PDB entry 6PEQ | electron microscopy, 2.97 A resolution | chains A and D of the 8 polymer chains in the assembly

# Chain A (and D)
Molecule: Glutamate receptor 2
Source organism: Rattus norvegicus
Notes: chain D of this document is another copy of the same molecule, construct and numbering; everything in this record applies to it too
UniProt: P19491 (GRIA2_RAT); residues -20 to 847 here correspond to UniProt positions 1-868 (UniProt number = residue number + 21)
Sequence (889 residues; numbered -20 to 868; the number before each row is that of its first residue; numbers below 1 keep their minus sign (Met-20 is residue -20)):
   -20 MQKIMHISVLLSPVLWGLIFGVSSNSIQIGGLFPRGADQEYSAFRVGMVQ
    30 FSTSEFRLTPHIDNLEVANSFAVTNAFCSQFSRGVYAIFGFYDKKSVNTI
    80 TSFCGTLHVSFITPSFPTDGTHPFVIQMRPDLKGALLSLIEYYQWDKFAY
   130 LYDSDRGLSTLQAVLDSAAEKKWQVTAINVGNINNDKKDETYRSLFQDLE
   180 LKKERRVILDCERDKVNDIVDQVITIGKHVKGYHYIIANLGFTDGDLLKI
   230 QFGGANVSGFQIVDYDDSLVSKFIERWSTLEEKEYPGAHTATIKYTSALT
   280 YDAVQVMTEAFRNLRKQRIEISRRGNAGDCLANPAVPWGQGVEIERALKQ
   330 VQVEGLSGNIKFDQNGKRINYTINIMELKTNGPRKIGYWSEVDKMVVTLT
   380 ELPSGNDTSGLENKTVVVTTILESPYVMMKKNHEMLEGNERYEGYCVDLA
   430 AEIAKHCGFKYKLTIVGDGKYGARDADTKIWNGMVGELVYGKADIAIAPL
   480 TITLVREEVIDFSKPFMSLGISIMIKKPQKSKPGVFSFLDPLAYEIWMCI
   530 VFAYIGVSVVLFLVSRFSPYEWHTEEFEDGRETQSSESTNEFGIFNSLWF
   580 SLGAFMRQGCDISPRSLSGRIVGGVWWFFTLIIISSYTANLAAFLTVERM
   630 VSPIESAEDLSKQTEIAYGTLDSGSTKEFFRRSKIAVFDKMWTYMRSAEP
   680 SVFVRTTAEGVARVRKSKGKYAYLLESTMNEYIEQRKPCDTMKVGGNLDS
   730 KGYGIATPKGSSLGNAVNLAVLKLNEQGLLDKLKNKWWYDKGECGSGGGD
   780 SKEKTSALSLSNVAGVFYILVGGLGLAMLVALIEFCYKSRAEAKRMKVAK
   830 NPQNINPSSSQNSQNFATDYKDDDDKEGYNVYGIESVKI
Not modelled in the structure: -20 to 390, 549-594, 776-783, 825-868 (chain D: -20 to 393, 549-594, 775-783, 825-868)
Sequence notes: conflict Arg586 (Gln607 in P19491); expression tag (848-868)
Swiss-Prot annotation at these positions:
  - region: Ala846, Thr847 (Required for interaction with IQSEC1)
  - binding site (L-glutamate): Pro478, Thr480, Arg485, Ser654, Thr655, Glu705
  - site: Arg453 (Interaction with the cone snail toxin Con-ikot-ikot), Ile633 (Crucial to convey clamshell closure to channel opening), Arg660 (Interaction with the cone snail toxin Con-ikot-ikot), Lys752 (Interaction with the cone snail toxin Con-ikot-ikot)
  - modified residue (Phosphoserine): Ser662, Ser696, Ser839, Ser842
  - lipidation (S-palmitoyl cysteine): Cys589, Cys815
  - glycosylation (N-linked (GlcNAc...) asparagine): Asn235, Asn349, Asn385, Asn392
Disulfide bonds: Cys718-Cys773
Small-molecule neighbours:
  - palmitoleic acid (PAM), molecule 1: Phe515, Tyr523, Ile798
  - palmitoleic acid (PAM), molecule 2: Leu518, Tyr523, Glu524, Trp526, Met527, Val530, Ile798
  - ZK1 ({[7-morpholin-4-yl-2,3-dioxo-6-(trifluoromethyl)-3,4-dihydroquinoxalin-1(2H)-yl]methyl}phosphonic acid): Glu402, Tyr405, Tyr450, Pro478, Leu479, Thr480, Arg485, Gly653, Ser654, Glu705, Met708, Tyr732
Reported in the primary citation:
  - specificity-determining residues: Glu524, Met527, Cys528, Leu789, Ala793 (by similarity / conservation)

# Interface between chain A and chain D
Pairs across the interface (79):
  Ile481(A) - Leu751(D)  hydrophobic
  Thr482(A) - Leu751(D)
  Leu483(A) - Leu748(D)
  Leu483(A) - Lys752(D)
  Glu486(A) - Leu748(D)
  Glu486(A) - Leu751(D)
  Phe491(A) - Lys493(D)
  Ser492(A) - Lys493(D)
  Lys493(A) - Phe491(D)
  Lys493(A) - Ser492(D)
  Pro494(A) - Pro494(D)
  Ser497(A) - Ser497(D)
  Phe517(A) - Ile611(D)  hydrophobic
  Trp526(A) - Phe607(D)  hydrophobic
  Tyr533(A) - Arg599(D)
  Tyr533(A) - Gly602(D)
  Tyr533(A) - Gly603(D)  hydrogen bond (side chain-backbone)
  Thr609(A) - Trp606(D)
  Ile613(A) - Leu610(D)  hydrophobic
  Tyr616(A) - Ser614(D)
  Thr617(A) - Ser614(D)  hydrogen bond
  Thr617(A) - Thr617(D)
  Leu620(A) - Ser614(D)
  Leu620(A) - Ser615(D)
  Leu620(A) - Ala618(D)  hydrophobic
  Ala621(A) - Ala618(D)
  Leu624(A) - Asn619(D)
  Leu624(A) - Ala622(D)  hydrophobic
  Thr625(A) - Ala622(D)
  Arg628(A) - Ala622(D)  hydrogen bond (side chain-backbone)
  Arg628(A) - Phe623(D)
  Arg628(A) - Val626(D)
  Arg628(A) - Arg628(D)  hydrogen bond (backbone-side chain)
  Met629(A) - Val626(D)  hydrophobic
  Arg661(A) - Gln756(D)
  Ile664(A) - Asp760(D)
  Ser729(A) - Ser497(D)
  Asn747(A) - Glu486(D)
  Leu748(A) - Leu483(D)  hydrophobic
  Leu748(A) - Glu487(D)
  Leu751(A) - Thr482(D)
  Leu751(A) - Glu486(D)
  Lys752(A) - Leu483(D)
  Glu755(A) - Thr482(D)
  Glu755(A) - Leu483(D)  hydrogen bond (side chain-backbone)
  Ser785(A) - Asn619(D)
  Ser785(A) - Phe623(D)
  Ala786(A) - Asp519(D)
  Ala786(A) - Pro520(D)
  Ala786(A) - Asn619(D)
  Ala786(A) - Phe623(D)
  Leu787(A) - Pro520(D)  hydrogen bond (backbone-backbone)
  Leu787(A) - Leu521(D)  hydrophobic
  Leu787(A) - Ala522(D)  hydrogen bond (backbone-backbone)
  Leu787(A) - Ile525(D)
  Leu787(A) - Asn619(D)
  Ser788(A) - Ile525(D)
  Leu789(A) - Ile525(D)
  Val795(A) - Phe608(D)  hydrophobic
  Val795(A) - Ile611(D)  hydrophobic
  Phe796(A) - Cys528(D)  hydrophobic
  Phe796(A) - Phe608(D)  hydrophobic
  Ile798(A) - Val604(D)
  Ile798(A) - Phe607(D)  hydrophobic
  Leu799(A) - Ala532(D)  hydrophobic
  Leu799(A) - Val604(D)  hydrophobic
  Leu803(A) - Val539(D)  hydrophobic
  Ala806(A) - Ser597(D)  hydrogen bond (backbone-side chain)
  Ala806(A) - Ile600(D)  hydrophobic
  Ala806(A) - Val601(D)  hydrophobic
  Met807(A) - Val539(D)  hydrophobic
  Val809(A) - Leu596(D)
  Val809(A) - Ser597(D)
  Ala810(A) - Ser547(D)  hydrogen bond (backbone-side chain)
  Ala810(A) - Ser597(D)  hydrogen bond (backbone-side chain)
  Leu811(A) - Phe546(D)  hydrophobic
  Phe814(A) - Phe546(D)
  Phe814(A) - Ser547(D)
  Lys817(A) - Pro548(D)
Interface residues without a listed pair, chain A (54 interface residues in all): Glu487, Ile529, Ser537, Trp605, Val792, Gly802, Leu805
Interface residues without a listed pair, chain D (57 interface residues in all): Ile481, Glu524, Ile529, Val536, Leu542, Val543, Trp605, Ile612, Thr625, Lys761

# Overview
The interface between chain A and chain D involves 54 residues on one side and 57 on the other; the contacts
include 10 hydrogen bonds. Among the polar pairs are Tyr533(A)-Gly603(D), Thr617(A)-Ser614(D) and
Arg628(A)-Ala622(D). Bound to chain A: compound ZK1 and palmitoleic acid. From the paper: specificity
determinants Glu524(A), Met527(A) and Cys528(A) among others.
Both chains are Glutamate receptor 2 (Rattus norvegicus). Entry 6PEQ (GluA2 in complex with its auxiliary
subunit CNIH3 - map LBD-TMD-C3 - with antagonist ZK200775 -without ...) was determined by electron microscopy,
deposited together with 6U5S, 6U6I, 6UCB, 6UD4 and 6UD8.
